2BEP - chain A; structure by X-ray diffraction, 1.80 A resolution.

[Chain A]
Protein: Ubiquitin-conjugating enzyme E2-25 kDa
Organism: Bos taurus
Notes: EC 6.3.2.19; fragment: conserved core domain, residues 1-155
UniProtKB: P61085 (UBC1_BOVIN); numbering as in UniProt (aligned over 1-155)
Amino-acid sequence (159 residues; numbered -3 to 155; the number before each row is that of its first residue; numbers below 1 keep their minus sign (Gly-3 is residue -3)):
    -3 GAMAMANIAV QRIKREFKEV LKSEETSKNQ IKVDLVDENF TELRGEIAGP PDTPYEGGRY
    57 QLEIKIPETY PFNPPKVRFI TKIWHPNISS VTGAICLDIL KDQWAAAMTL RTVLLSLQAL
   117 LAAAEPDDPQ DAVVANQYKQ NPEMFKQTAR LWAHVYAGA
Unresolved in the structure: -3 to -1
Covalent attachments: beta-mercaptoethanol (BME) linked to Cys92
UniProt features mapped onto this chain:
  - active site: Cys92 (Glycyl thioester intermediate)
  - modified residue: Ala2 (N-acetylalanine), Lys14 (N6-acetyllysine)
  - cross-link: Lys14 (Glycyl lysine isopeptide (Lys-Gly) (interchain with G-Cter in SUMO))
  - mutagenesis: Ser86 (S86Y: Inhibits ubiquitin transfer to macromolecular acceptors)

[In short]
UniProt lists active-site residue Cys92 and one mutagenesis site.
Chain A is Ubiquitin-conjugating enzyme E2-25 kDa (Bos taurus); the structure, Crystal structure of ubiquitin
conjugating enzyme E2-25K, was determined by X-ray diffraction, deposited together with 2BF8.
